PDB entry 7SC6 | electron microscopy, 5.51 A resolution (low resolution: residue-level contacts below are approximate; hydrogen-bond / salt-bridge calls are withheld) | chains A and B of the 3 polymer chains in the assembly

== Chain A (and B) ==
Protein: Tyrosine--tRNA ligase
From: Phaseolus vulgaris
Notes: EC 6.1.1.1; chain B of this document is another copy of the same molecule, construct and numbering; everything in this record applies to it too
UniProtKB: V7CJ18 (V7CJ18_PHAVU); residues 1-379 here = UniProt positions 1-379
Chain sequence (400 residues; each row starts with the number of its first residue; numbers below 1 keep their minus sign (Met-20 is residue -20)):
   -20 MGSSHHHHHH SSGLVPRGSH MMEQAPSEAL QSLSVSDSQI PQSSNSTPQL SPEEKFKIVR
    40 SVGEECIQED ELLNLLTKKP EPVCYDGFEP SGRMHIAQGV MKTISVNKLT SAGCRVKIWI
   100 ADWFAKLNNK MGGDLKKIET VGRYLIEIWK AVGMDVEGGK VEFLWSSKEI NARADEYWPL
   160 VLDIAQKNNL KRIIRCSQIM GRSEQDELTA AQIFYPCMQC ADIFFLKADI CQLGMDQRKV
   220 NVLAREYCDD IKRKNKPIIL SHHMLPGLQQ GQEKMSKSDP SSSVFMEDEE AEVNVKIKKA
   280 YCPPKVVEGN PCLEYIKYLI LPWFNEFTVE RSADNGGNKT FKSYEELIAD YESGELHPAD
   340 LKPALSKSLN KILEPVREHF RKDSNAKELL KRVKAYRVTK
Unresolved in the structure: -20 to 30
Construct notes: expression tag (-20 to 0)

== Interface between chain A and chain B ==
Residue-residue contacts - 36 pairs, chain A then chain B:
  Leu106(A) - Leu161(B)
  Asp154(A) - Asn150(B)
  Trp157(A) - Trp157(B)
  Trp157(A) - Phe193(B)
  Val160(A) - Phe193(B)
  Leu161(A) - Trp102(B)
  Leu161(A) - Leu106(B)
  Leu161(A) - Ala190(B)
  Leu161(A) - Phe193(B)
  Ala164(A) - Thr188(B)
  Ala164(A) - Ala189(B)
  Ala164(A) - Ala190(B)
  Ala164(A) - Phe193(B)
  Gln165(A) - Leu106(B)
  Gln165(A) - Asn108(B)
  Gln165(A) - Thr188(B)
  Gln165(A) - Ala190(B)
  Asn167(A) - Ala189(B)
  Leu169(A) - Leu169(B)
  Leu169(A) - Ile173(B)
  Ile172(A) - Ala189(B)
  Ile173(A) - Leu169(B)
  Thr188(A) - Ala164(B)
  Thr188(A) - Gln165(B)
  Ala189(A) - Ala164(B)
  Ala189(A) - Gln165(B)
  Ala189(A) - Asn167(B)
  Ala189(A) - Ile172(B)
  Ala190(A) - Leu161(B)
  Ala190(A) - Ala164(B)
  Ala190(A) - Gln165(B)
  Ile192(A) - Leu169(B)
  Phe193(A) - Val160(B)
  Phe193(A) - Leu161(B)
  Phe193(A) - Ala164(B)
  Phe193(A) - Phe193(B)
Other interface residues (no listed pair), chain A (20 interface residues in all): Asn108, Asn150, Asn168, Cys196
Other interface residues (no listed pair), chain B (22 interface residues in all): Lys105, Asp154, Leu187, Ile192, Met197

== Overview ==
Chain A and chain B form an interface of 20 and 22 residues respectively.
Both chains are Tyrosine--tRNA ligase (Phaseolus vulgaris). Entry 7SC6 (tRNA-like Structure from Brome Mosaic
Virus Bound to Tyrosyl-tRNA Synthetase from Phaseolus vulgaris. Conformation: Bound State ...) was determined
by electron microscopy together with 7SAM and 7SCQ from the same study.
